Entry 6Z1R (electron microscopy, 3.29 A resolution); this record covers chains G and I of the 21 polymer chains in the assembly.

== Chain G ==
Molecule: ATP synthase subunit gamma, mitochondrial
Organism: Bos taurus
Reference sequence: P05631 (ATPG_BOVIN); residues 1-273 here correspond to UniProt positions 26-298 (UniProt number = residue number + 25)
Chain sequence (273 residues; numbered 1 to 273; the number before each row is that of its first residue):
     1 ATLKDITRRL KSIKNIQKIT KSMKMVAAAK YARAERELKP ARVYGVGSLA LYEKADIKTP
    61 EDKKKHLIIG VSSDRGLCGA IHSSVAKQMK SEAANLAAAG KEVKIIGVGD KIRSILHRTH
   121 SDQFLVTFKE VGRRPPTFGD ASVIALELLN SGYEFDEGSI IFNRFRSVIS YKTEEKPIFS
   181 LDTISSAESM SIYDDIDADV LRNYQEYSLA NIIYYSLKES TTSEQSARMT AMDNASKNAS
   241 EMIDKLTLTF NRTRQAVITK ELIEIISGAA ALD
Disordered / not traced: 273
Swiss-Prot annotation at these positions:
  - modified residue: Lys14 (N6-acetyllysine), Lys24 (N6-succinyllysine), Lys30 (N6-acetyllysine), Lys90 (N6-acetyllysine), Ser121 (Phosphoserine), Lys129 (N6-acetyllysine), Lys172 (N6-acetyllysine), Lys245 (N6-succinyllysine)

== Chain I ==
Molecule: ATP synthase subunit epsilon, mitochondrial
Organism: Bos taurus
Reference sequence: P05632 (ATP5E_BOVIN); residues 1-50 here correspond to UniProt positions 2-51 (UniProt number = residue number + 1)
Chain sequence (50 residues; each row starts with the number of its first residue):
     1 VAYWRQAGLS YIRYSQICAK AVRDALKTEF KANAMKTSGS TIKIVKVKKE
Disordered / not traced: 48-50
Swiss-Prot annotation at these positions:
  - modified residue (N6-acetyllysine): Lys20, Lys31, Lys36, Lys43

== Interface between chain G and chain I ==
Contacting residue pairs (33; chain G residue first):
  Phe124(G) - Val47(I)
  Leu125(G) - Val47(I)
  Val126(G) - Ile44(I)  hydrophobic
  Val126(G) - Val47(I)  hydrophobic
  Thr127(G) - Ile44(I)
  Thr127(G) - Val45(I)  hydrogen bond (backbone-backbone)
  Phe128(G) - Ile42(I)  hydrophobic
  Phe128(G) - Lys43(I)
  Phe128(G) - Ile44(I)  hydrophobic
  Lys129(G) - Ile42(I)
  Lys129(G) - Lys43(I)  hydrogen bond (backbone-backbone)
  Lys129(G) - Val45(I)
  Glu130(G) - Thr41(I)
  Glu130(G) - Lys43(I)  salt bridge
  Val131(G) - Ile42(I)  hydrophobic
  Thr137(G) - Thr37(I)
  Thr137(G) - Gly39(I)  hydrogen bond (side chain-backbone)
  Gly139(G) - Ser40(I)  hydrogen bond (backbone-side chain)
  Asp140(G) - Ser40(I)  hydrogen bond (backbone-side chain)
  Asp140(G) - Thr41(I)  hydrogen bond (side chain-backbone)
  Asp140(G) - Ile42(I)  hydrogen bond (side chain-backbone)
  Ser142(G) - Ile12(I)
  Leu146(G) - Gln16(I)
  Asp199(G) - Val1(I)
  Arg202(G) - Arg5(I)
  Asn203(G) - Trp4(I)
  Asn203(G) - Arg5(I)  hydrogen bond
  Asn203(G) - Tyr11(I)
  Glu206(G) - Ser10(I)  hydrogen bond
  Glu206(G) - Tyr11(I)  hydrogen bond (side chain-backbone)
  Glu206(G) - Ile12(I)
  Tyr207(G) - Tyr11(I)  hydrophobic
  Tyr207(G) - Ile12(I)
Interface residues without a listed pair, chain G (24 interface residues in all): Glu37, Val143, Ala145, Glu147, Leu149, Ala210
Interface residues without a listed pair, chain I (18 interface residues in all): Ser15, Ser38

== Summary ==
The interface between chain G and chain I involves 24 residues on one side and 18 on the other; the contacts
include 10 hydrogen bonds and 1 salt bridge. Among the polar pairs are Glu130(G)-Lys43(I), Thr137(G)-Gly39(I)
and Gly139(G)-Ser40(I).
Here chain G is ATP synthase subunit gamma, mitochondrial and chain I is ATP synthase subunit epsilon,
mitochondrial, both from Bos taurus. Entry 6Z1R (bovine ATP synthase F1-peripheral stalk domain, state 2) was
determined by electron microscopy together with 6Z1U, 6ZG7, 6ZG8 and 6ZIK from the same study.
